4PSO - chains A and L of the 6 polymer chains in the assembly; structure by X-ray diffraction, 2.90 A resolution.

[Chain A]
Protein: ssDNA binding protein
Organism: Aeropyrum pernix
Reference sequence: Q9YAS7 (Q9YAS7_AERPE); residue numbers follow UniProt; this construct covers 2-234
Sequence (237 residues; numbered -2 to 234; the number before each row is that of its first residue; numbers below 1 keep their minus sign (Gly-2 is residue -2)):
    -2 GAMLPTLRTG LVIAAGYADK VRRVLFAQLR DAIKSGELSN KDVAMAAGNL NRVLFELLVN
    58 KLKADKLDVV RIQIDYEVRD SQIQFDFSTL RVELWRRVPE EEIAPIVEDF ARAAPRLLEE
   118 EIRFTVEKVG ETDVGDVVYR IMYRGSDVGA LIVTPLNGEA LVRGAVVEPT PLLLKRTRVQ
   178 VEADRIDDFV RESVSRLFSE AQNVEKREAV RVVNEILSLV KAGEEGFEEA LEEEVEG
Disordered / not traced: -2 to -1, 218-234
Differences from the reference sequence: expression tag (-2 to -1, 1)
What the authors report for this chain:
  - binding site for polydeoxyribonucleotide (chain L): Lys17, Arg20, Phe23, Lys63, Leu64, Asn211
  - binding site for polydeoxyribonucleotide: Lys17, Arg20, Leu64
  - specificity-determining residues: Arg20 (proposed by the authors, not directly observed)

[Chain L]
Molecule: polydeoxyribonucleotide
Sequence (10 nucleotides; each row starts with the number of its first residue):
     1 TTTTTTTTTT

[How chain A and chain L interact]
Residue-residue contacts (17):
  Arg5(A) - DT7(L)  base contact
  Arg5(A) - DT8(L)  sugar contact
  Thr6(A) - DT8(L)  sugar contact
  Gly7(A) - DT8(L)  phosphate contact
  Gly7(A) - DT9(L)  phosphate contact
  Lys17(A) - DT7(L)  hydrogen bond to the phosphate
  Lys17(A) - DT8(L)  salt bridge to the phosphate
  Arg20(A) - DT6(L)  sugar contact
  Arg20(A) - DT7(L)  phosphate contact
  Val21(A) - DT7(L)  sugar contact
  Phe23(A) - DT6(L)  base contact
  Ala24(A) - DT7(L)  base contact
  Gln25(A) - DT7(L)  hydrogen bond to the base
  Arg27(A) - DT5(L)  salt bridge to the phosphate
  Arg27(A) - DT6(L)  salt bridge to the phosphate
  Lys31(A) - DT5(L)  salt bridge to the phosphate
  Asn37(A) - DT2(L)  hydrogen bond to the base
Also at the interface, not in a pair above, chain A (14 interface residues in all): Leu8, Arg68

[Overview]
The interface between chain A and chain L involves 14 residues on one side and 6 on the other; the contacts
include 3 hydrogen bonds and 4 salt bridges. Among the polar pairs are Gln25(A)-DT7(L), Asn37(A)-DT2(L) and
Lys17(A)-DT7(L). The paper reports a binding site for polydeoxyribonucleotide (chain L) at Lys17(A), Arg20(A)
and Phe23(A) among others; a binding site for polydeoxyribonucleotide at Lys17(A), Arg20(A) and Leu64(A).
Chain A is ssDNA binding protein (Aeropyrum pernix) and chain L is polydeoxyribonucleotide; the structure,
Crystal structure of apeThermo-DBP-RP2 bound to ssDNA dT10, was determined by X-ray diffraction, deposited
together with 4PSL, 4PSM and 4PSN.
